PDB entry 6HNL | X-ray diffraction, 2.20 A resolution | chains A and B

# Chain A (and B)
Name: Putative polyketide cyclase IdmH
Organism: Streptomyces antibioticus
Notes: engineered mutation(s): Residues 96-104 deleted; chain B of this document is another copy of the same molecule, construct and numbering; everything in this record applies to it too
UniProt: C5HV10 (C5HV10_STRAT); aligned to UniProt positions 2-136 over residues 5-139 (the alignment contains insertions or deletions, so no single offset holds)
Amino-acid sequence (139 residues; row label = number of the first residue in the row):
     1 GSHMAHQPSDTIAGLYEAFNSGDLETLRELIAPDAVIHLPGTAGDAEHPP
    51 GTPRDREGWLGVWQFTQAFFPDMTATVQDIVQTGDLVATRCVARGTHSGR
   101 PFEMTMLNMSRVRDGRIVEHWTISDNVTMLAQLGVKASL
Unresolved in the structure: 1-6, 135-139 (chain B: 1-5, 135-139)
Sequence notes: expression tag (1-4)
Modified positions: Mse4 (selenomethionine); Mse73, Mse104, Mse106, Mse109, Mse129 (selenomethionine; parent Met)
What the authors report for this chain:
  - catalytic residues: Trp59 (from molecular simulation)

# How chain A and chain B interact
Contacting residue pairs - 47 pairs, chain A then chain B:
  Pro40(A) - Asp125(B)
  Gly41(A) - Asp125(B)  hydrogen bond (backbone-side chain)
  Gly41(A) - Val127(B)
  Gly41(A) - Thr128(B)  hydrogen bond (backbone-side chain)
  Thr42(A) - Val127(B)
  Pro50(A) - Thr128(B)
  Pro50(A) - Ala131(B)  hydrophobic
  Gly51(A) - Thr128(B)
  Asp79(A) - Leu86(B)
  Asp79(A) - Arg111(B)  salt bridge
  Val81(A) - Val81(B)  hydrophobic
  Val81(A) - Thr83(B)
  Val81(A) - Leu86(B)  hydrophobic
  Val81(A) - Ala88(B)  hydrophobic
  Gln82(A) - Gln82(B)
  Gln82(A) - Thr83(B)  hydrogen bond (backbone-side chain)
  Thr83(A) - Val81(B)
  Thr83(A) - Gln82(B)  hydrogen bond (side chain-backbone)
  Leu86(A) - Asp79(B)
  Leu86(A) - Val81(B)  hydrophobic
  Ala88(A) - Val81(B)  hydrophobic
  Ala88(A) - Ala88(B)  hydrophobic
  Thr89(A) - Mse109(B)
  Arg90(A) - Mse109(B)
  Arg90(A) - Trp121(B)
  Thr105(A) - Ile123(B)
  Leu107(A) - Leu107(B)
  Leu107(A) - Asn108(B)
  Leu107(A) - Ile123(B)
  Mse109(A) - Asp79(B)
  Mse109(A) - Thr89(B)
  Mse109(A) - Arg90(B)
  Arg111(A) - Asp79(B)  salt bridge
  Trp121(A) - Arg90(B)
  Ile123(A) - Thr105(B)
  Ile123(A) - Leu107(B)  hydrophobic
  Ile123(A) - Ile123(B)  hydrophobic
  Ile123(A) - Asp125(B)
  Asp125(A) - Pro40(B)
  Asp125(A) - Gly41(B)  hydrogen bond (side chain-backbone)
  Asp125(A) - Ile123(B)
  Val127(A) - Gly41(B)
  Val127(A) - Thr42(B)
  Thr128(A) - Gly41(B)  hydrogen bond (side chain-backbone)
  Thr128(A) - Pro50(B)
  Thr128(A) - Gly51(B)
  Ala131(A) - Pro50(B)  hydrophobic
Also at the interface, not in a pair above, chain A (28 interface residues in all): Leu39, Mse106, Asn108, Thr122, Ser124
Also at the interface, not in a pair above, chain B (27 interface residues in all): Leu39, Thr122, Ser124

# Overview
The interface between chain A and chain B involves 28 residues on one side and 27 on the other; the contacts
include 6 hydrogen bonds and 2 salt bridges. Polar contacts include Asp79(A)-Arg111(B), Gly41(A)-Asp125(B) and
Gly41(A)-Thr128(B). From the paper: the catalytic residue Trp59(A).
Chain A and chain B are both Putative polyketide cyclase IdmH (Streptomyces antibioticus); the structure,
Selenomethionine derivative of IdmH 96-104 loop truncation variant, was determined by X-ray diffraction
together with 6HNM and 6HNN from the same study.
